Entry 7B9Q (X-ray diffraction, 2.78 A resolution); this record covers chains A and B.

== Chain A (and B) ==
Protein: Vitamin B12-dependent ribonucleotide reductase
Organism: Rhodobacter sphaeroides
Notes: EC 1.17.4.1; chain B of this document is another copy of the same molecule, construct and numbering; everything in this record applies to it too
UniProt: A0A6H2IRA4 (A0A6H2IRA4_RHOSH); residue numbers follow UniProt; this construct covers 1-925
Chain sequence (925 residues; numbered 1 to 925; the number before each row is that of its first residue):
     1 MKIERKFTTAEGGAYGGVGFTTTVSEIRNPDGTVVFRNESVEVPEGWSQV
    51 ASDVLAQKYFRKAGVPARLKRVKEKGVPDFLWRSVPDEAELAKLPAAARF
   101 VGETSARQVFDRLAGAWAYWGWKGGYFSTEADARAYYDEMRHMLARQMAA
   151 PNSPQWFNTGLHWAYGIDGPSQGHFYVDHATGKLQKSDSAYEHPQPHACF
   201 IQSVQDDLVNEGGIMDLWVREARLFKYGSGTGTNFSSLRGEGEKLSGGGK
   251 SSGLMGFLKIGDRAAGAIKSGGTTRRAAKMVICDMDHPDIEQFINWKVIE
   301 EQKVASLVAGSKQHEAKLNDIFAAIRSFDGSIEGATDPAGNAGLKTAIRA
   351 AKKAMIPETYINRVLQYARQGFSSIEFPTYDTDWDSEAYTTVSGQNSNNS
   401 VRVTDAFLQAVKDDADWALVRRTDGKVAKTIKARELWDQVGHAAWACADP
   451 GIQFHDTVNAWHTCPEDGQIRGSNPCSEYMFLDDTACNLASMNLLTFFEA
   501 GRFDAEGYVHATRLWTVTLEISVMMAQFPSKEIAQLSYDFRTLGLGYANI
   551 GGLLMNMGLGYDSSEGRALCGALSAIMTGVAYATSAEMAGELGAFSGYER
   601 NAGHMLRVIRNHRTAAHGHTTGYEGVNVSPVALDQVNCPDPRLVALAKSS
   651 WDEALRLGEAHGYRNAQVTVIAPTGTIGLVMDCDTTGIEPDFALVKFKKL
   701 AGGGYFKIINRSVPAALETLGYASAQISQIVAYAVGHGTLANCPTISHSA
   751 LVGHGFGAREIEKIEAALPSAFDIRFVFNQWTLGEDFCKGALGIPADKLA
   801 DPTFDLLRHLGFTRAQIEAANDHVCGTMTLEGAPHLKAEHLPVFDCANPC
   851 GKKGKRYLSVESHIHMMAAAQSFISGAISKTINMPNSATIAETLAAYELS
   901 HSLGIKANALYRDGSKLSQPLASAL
Not modelled in the structure: 31-34, 749-752, 774-817, 921-925 (chain B: 1, 31-34, 87-90, 331, 448, 751-762, 771-772, 776-809, 920-925)
Construct notes: engineered mutation A96 (Glu in A0A6H2IRA4), A97 (Glu in A0A6H2IRA4), A98 (Glu in A0A6H2IRA4)
Ligand contacts:
  - 2'-deoxyadenosine 5'-triphosphate (DTP), molecule 1: D206, D207, L208, I214, L238, R239, L245, S246, K250, S251, S252, F257
  - 2'-deoxyadenosine 5'-triphosphate (DTP), molecule 2: K226, A267, I268, K269, G272

== How chain A and chain B interact ==
Pairs across the interface (118; chain A residue first):
  Q172(A) - N210(B)  hydrogen bond
  L208(A) - A222(B)
  L208(A) - I268(B)  hydrophobic
  V209(A) - V219(B)
  V209(A) - A222(B)  hydrophobic
  V209(A) - R223(B)  hydrogen bond (backbone-side chain)
  N210(A) - Q172(B)
  M215(A) - W218(B)  hydrophobic
  M215(A) - V219(B)
  M215(A) - A222(B)  hydrophobic
  M215(A) - A264(B)  hydrophobic
  W218(A) - M215(B)  hydrophobic
  V219(A) - V209(B)
  V219(A) - M215(B)
  V219(A) - V219(B)  hydrophobic
  A222(A) - M215(B)  hydrophobic
  R223(A) - V209(B)
  G248(A) - G271(B)
  G249(A) - G272(B)
  K250(A) - G272(B)
  S252(A) - A267(B)  hydrogen bond (side chain-backbone)
  G256(A) - A267(B)
  F257(A) - I268(B)  hydrophobic
  K259(A) - R263(B)
  I260(A) - R263(B)
  I260(A) - A264(B)  hydrophobic
  R263(A) - K259(B)
  R263(A) - I260(B)
  A264(A) - M215(B)  hydrophobic
  A264(A) - I260(B)  hydrophobic
  A267(A) - S252(B)  hydrogen bond (backbone-side chain)
  A267(A) - G256(B)
  A267(A) - F257(B)
  K269(A) - K250(B)
  K269(A) - S252(B)
  G272(A) - G249(B)
  I299(A) - P378(B)  hydrophobic
  I299(A) - Y380(B)
  E301(A) - Y360(B)
  Q302(A) - Y360(B)  hydrogen bond (backbone-side chain)
  Q302(A) - E376(B)  hydrogen bond (side chain-backbone)
  Q302(A) - F377(B)
  Q302(A) - P378(B)
  K303(A) - L307(B)
  K303(A) - Y380(B)
  K303(A) - E387(B)  salt bridge
  K303(A) - T391(B)  hydrogen bond
  A305(A) - H314(B)
  A305(A) - P357(B)  hydrophobic
  A305(A) - Y360(B)  hydrophobic
  S306(A) - S306(B)
  S306(A) - L307(B)
  S306(A) - G310(B)
  S306(A) - S311(B)
  S306(A) - H314(B)
  S306(A) - F377(B)
  L307(A) - K303(B)
  A309(A) - H314(B)
  A309(A) - M355(B)
  G310(A) - S306(B)
  G310(A) - G310(B)
  S311(A) - S306(B)
  K312(A) - M355(B)
  Q313(A) - Q313(B)
  H314(A) - A305(B)
  H314(A) - S306(B)
  H314(A) - A309(B)
  M355(A) - A309(B)
  M355(A) - K312(B)
  M355(A) - Q313(B)
  P357(A) - V308(B)  hydrophobic
  T359(A) - G914(B)
  T359(A) - K916(B)
  T359(A) - L917(B)
  Y360(A) - E301(B)  hydrogen bond
  Y360(A) - Q302(B)  hydrogen bond (side chain-backbone)
  Y360(A) - A305(B)  hydrophobic
  Y360(A) - L917(B)  hydrophobic
  R363(A) - E301(B)  salt bridge
  R363(A) - W445(B)
  R363(A) - A446(B)  hydrogen bond (side chain-backbone)
  R363(A) - S915(B)  hydrogen bond (side chain-backbone)
  Q366(A) - W445(B)
  Q366(A) - N886(B)  hydrogen bond
  Q366(A) - R912(B)
  Y367(A) - H442(B)
  Y367(A) - W445(B)  hydrophobic
  Y367(A) - I890(B)  hydrophobic
  Q370(A) - W445(B)
  Q370(A) - T889(B)
  Q370(A) - I890(B)
  F372(A) - I890(B)  hydrophobic
  E376(A) - Q302(B)
  F377(A) - Q302(B)
  F377(A) - S306(B)
  P378(A) - Q302(B)
  Y380(A) - K303(B)
  E387(A) - K303(B)  salt bridge
  T391(A) - K303(B)  hydrogen bond
  T391(A) - T391(B)
  H442(A) - Y367(B)  hydrogen bond
  W445(A) - R363(B)
  W445(A) - Q366(B)
  W445(A) - Y367(B)
  W445(A) - Q370(B)
  A446(A) - R363(B)  hydrogen bond (backbone-side chain)
  N886(A) - N362(B)
  N886(A) - Q366(B)  hydrogen bond
  T889(A) - Q370(B)
  I890(A) - Q370(B)  hydrogen bond (backbone-side chain)
  R912(A) - R363(B)
  G914(A) - T359(B)
  S915(A) - T359(B)
  S915(A) - R363(B)  hydrogen bond (backbone-side chain)
  K916(A) - T359(B)
  L917(A) - P357(B)  hydrophobic
  L917(A) - T359(B)
  L917(A) - Y360(B)  hydrophobic
Also at the interface, not in a pair above, chain A (69 interface residues in all): D216, L245, S251, I268, V298, A354, S887, A888
Also at the interface, not in a pair above, chain B (72 interface residues in all): L208, D216, K226, L245, S251, K269, V298, I299, A354, I356, F372, A891

== Summary ==
69 residues of chain A and 72 residues of chain B are in contact, with 18 hydrogen bonds and 3 salt bridges.
Polar pairs include K303(A)-E387(B), R363(A)-E301(B) and Q172(A)-N210(B). Chain A binds 2'-deoxyadenosine
5'-triphosphate.
Both chains are Vitamin B12-dependent ribonucleotide reductase (Rhodobacter sphaeroides). Entry 7B9Q (The SERp
optimized structure of Ribonucleotide reductase from Rhodobacter sphaeroides) was determined by X-ray
diffraction.
